PDB entry 6AH8 | X-ray diffraction, 2.61 A resolution | chains A and B of the 4 polymer chains in the assembly

Chain A (and B):
Name: Xaa-Pro dipeptidase
Source organism: Pseudoalteromonas lipolytica
Notes: EC 3.4.13.9; chain B of this document is another copy of the same molecule, construct and numbering; everything in this record applies to it too
UniProtKB: A0A1I7CHQ2 (A0A1I7CHQ2_9GAMM); residue numbers follow UniProt; this construct covers 1-440
Sequence (448 residues; row label = number of the first residue in the row):
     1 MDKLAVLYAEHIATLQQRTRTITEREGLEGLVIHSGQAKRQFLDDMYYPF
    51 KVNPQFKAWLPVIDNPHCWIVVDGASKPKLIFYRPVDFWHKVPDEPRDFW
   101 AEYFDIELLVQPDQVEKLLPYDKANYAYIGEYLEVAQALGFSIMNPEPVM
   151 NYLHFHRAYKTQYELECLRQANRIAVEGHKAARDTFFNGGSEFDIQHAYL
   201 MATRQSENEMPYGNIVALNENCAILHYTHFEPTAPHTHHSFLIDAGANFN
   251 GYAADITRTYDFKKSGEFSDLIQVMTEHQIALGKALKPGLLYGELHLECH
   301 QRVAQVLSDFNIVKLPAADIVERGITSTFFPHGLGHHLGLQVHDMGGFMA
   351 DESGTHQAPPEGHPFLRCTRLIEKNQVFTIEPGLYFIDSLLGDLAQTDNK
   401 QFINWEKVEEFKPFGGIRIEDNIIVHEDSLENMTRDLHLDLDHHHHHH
Not modelled in the structure: 1, 441-448
Sequence notes: expression tag (441-448)
Metal / ion sites: Mn2+ site 1: Asp-244, Asp-255, Glu-420; Mn2+ site 2: Asp-255, His-336, Glu-381, Glu-420
Reported in the primary citation:
  - mutagenesis - D45W (11.4-fold): increased catalytic activity on paraoxon
  - mutagenesis - Y292F/L366F (1.5-fold): increased catalytic activity (paraoxonase activity)
  - mutagenesis - D45W/H226G: decreased catalytic activity on Gly-Pro (from molecular simulation)
  - mutagenesis - D45W/H226G: decreased stability
  - mutagenesis - H226G/H332P: decreased catalytic activity (paraoxonase activity)
  - mutagenesis - D45W/H226G: increased catalytic activity on phoxim
  - mutagenesis - D45W/H226G: increased catalytic activity on trizaophos

How chain A and chain B interact:
Contacting residue pairs - 84 pairs, chain A then chain B:
  Lys-39(A) / Tyr-48(B)
  Gln-41(A) / Lys-51(B)
  Phe-42(A) / Asn-53(B)
  Phe-42(A) / Pro-54(B)
  Phe-42(A) / Gly-130(B)
  Phe-42(A) / Glu-131(B)
  Phe-42(A) / Asn-145(B)
  Leu-43(A) / Gln-55(B)
  Leu-43(A) / Met-150(B)  hydrophobic
  Leu-43(A) / Gln-341(B)  hydrogen bond (backbone-side chain)
  Leu-43(A) / Met-345(B)
  Asp-44(A) / Gln-341(B)  hydrogen bond
  Asp-45(A) / His-343(B)  salt bridge
  Met-46(A) / Pro-211(B)
  Met-46(A) / Tyr-212(B)  hydrophobic
  Tyr-48(A) / Lys-39(B)
  Tyr-48(A) / Pro-49(B)
  Tyr-48(A) / Lys-51(B)
  Pro-49(A) / Tyr-48(B)
  Pro-49(A) / Pro-49(B)  hydrophobic
  Lys-51(A) / Gln-41(B)
  Lys-51(A) / Tyr-48(B)
  Asn-53(A) / Phe-42(B)
  Pro-54(A) / Phe-42(B)
  Gln-55(A) / Leu-43(B)
  Phe-88(A) / Leu-225(B)  hydrophobic
  Phe-88(A) / Ile-387(B)
  Phe-88(A) / Ser-389(B)
  Phe-88(A) / Leu-390(B)  hydrophobic
  Trp-89(A) / Ile-224(B)
  Trp-89(A) / Leu-225(B)
  Trp-89(A) / His-226(B)  hydrogen bond (backbone-backbone)
  His-90(A) / Ile-224(B)
  His-90(A) / His-226(B)  hydrogen bond (side chain-backbone)
  Lys-91(A) / Asn-221(B)
  Lys-91(A) / Ile-224(B)
  Gly-130(A) / Phe-42(B)
  Glu-131(A) / Phe-42(B)
  Asn-145(A) / Phe-42(B)
  Met-150(A) / Leu-43(B)  hydrophobic
  Ser-191(A) / Arg-204(B)
  Phe-193(A) / Leu-200(B)
  Phe-193(A) / Met-201(B)  hydrophobic
  Phe-193(A) / Arg-204(B)
  Phe-193(A) / Gln-205(B)
  Asp-194(A) / Met-201(B)
  Asp-194(A) / Arg-204(B)  salt bridge
  His-197(A) / Leu-200(B)
  His-197(A) / Met-201(B)
  His-197(A) / Ser-206(B)
  Leu-200(A) / Phe-193(B)
  Leu-200(A) / His-197(B)
  Met-201(A) / Asp-194(B)
  Arg-204(A) / Ser-191(B)
  Arg-204(A) / Phe-193(B)
  Arg-204(A) / Asp-194(B)  salt bridge
  Arg-204(A) / Pro-232(B)  hydrogen bond (side chain-backbone)
  Gln-205(A) / Phe-193(B)
  Ser-206(A) / Phe-193(B)
  Ser-206(A) / Glu-207(B)  hydrogen bond
  Glu-207(A) / Ser-206(B)
  Glu-207(A) / Glu-207(B)  hydrogen bond (side chain-backbone)
  Glu-207(A) / Asn-208(B)  hydrogen bond
  Asn-208(A) / Glu-207(B)  hydrogen bond
  Asn-208(A) / Asn-208(B)  hydrogen bond
  Pro-211(A) / Met-46(B)
  Tyr-212(A) / Met-46(B)  hydrophobic
  Ile-224(A) / Trp-89(B)
  Ile-224(A) / Lys-91(B)
  Leu-225(A) / Phe-88(B)  hydrophobic
  Leu-225(A) / Trp-89(B)  hydrogen bond (backbone-backbone)
  His-226(A) / Trp-89(B)  hydrogen bond (backbone-backbone)
  His-226(A) / His-90(B)
  His-226(A) / Lys-91(B)
  Thr-228(A) / Lys-91(B)  hydrogen bond
  Pro-232(A) / Arg-204(B)  hydrogen bond (backbone-side chain)
  Pro-331(A) / Phe-88(B)  hydrophobic
  Gln-341(A) / Leu-43(B)  hydrogen bond (side chain-backbone)
  Gln-341(A) / Asp-44(B)  hydrogen bond
  His-343(A) / Asp-45(B)  salt bridge
  Met-345(A) / Leu-43(B)
  Ile-387(A) / Phe-88(B)
  Ser-389(A) / Phe-88(B)
  Leu-390(A) / Phe-88(B)  hydrophobic
Also at the interface, not in a pair above, chain A (50 interface residues in all): His-154, Tyr-227, His-229, Phe-230
Also at the interface, not in a pair above, chain B (48 interface residues in all): His-154, Tyr-227, Pro-331

Summary:
The interface between chain A and chain B involves 50 residues on one side and 48 on the other, with 16
hydrogen bonds and 4 salt bridges. Among the polar pairs are Asp-45(A)/His-343(B), Asp-194(A)/Arg-204(B) and
Leu-43(A)/Gln-341(B). From the paper: D45W of chain A increases catalytic activity on paraoxon; Y292F/L366F of
chain A increase catalytic activity (paraoxonase activity); 4 substitutions were tested in all.
Chain A and chain B are both Xaa-Pro dipeptidase (Pseudoalteromonas lipolytica); the structure, Marine
bacterial prolidase with promiscuous organophosphorus hydrolase activity, was determined by X-ray diffraction
(same publication as 6AH7).
